Entry 8IHN (electron microscopy, 3.37 A resolution); this record covers chains M and O of the 7 polymer chains in the assembly.

Chain M (and O):
Name: RCO1 isoform 1
From: Saccharomyces cerevisiae
Notes: chain O of this document is another copy of the same molecule, construct and numbering; everything in this record applies to it too
Reference sequence: A0A8H4BXB0 (A0A8H4BXB0_YEASX); residue numbers follow UniProt; this construct covers 1-684
Sequence (684 residues; each row starts with the number of its first residue):
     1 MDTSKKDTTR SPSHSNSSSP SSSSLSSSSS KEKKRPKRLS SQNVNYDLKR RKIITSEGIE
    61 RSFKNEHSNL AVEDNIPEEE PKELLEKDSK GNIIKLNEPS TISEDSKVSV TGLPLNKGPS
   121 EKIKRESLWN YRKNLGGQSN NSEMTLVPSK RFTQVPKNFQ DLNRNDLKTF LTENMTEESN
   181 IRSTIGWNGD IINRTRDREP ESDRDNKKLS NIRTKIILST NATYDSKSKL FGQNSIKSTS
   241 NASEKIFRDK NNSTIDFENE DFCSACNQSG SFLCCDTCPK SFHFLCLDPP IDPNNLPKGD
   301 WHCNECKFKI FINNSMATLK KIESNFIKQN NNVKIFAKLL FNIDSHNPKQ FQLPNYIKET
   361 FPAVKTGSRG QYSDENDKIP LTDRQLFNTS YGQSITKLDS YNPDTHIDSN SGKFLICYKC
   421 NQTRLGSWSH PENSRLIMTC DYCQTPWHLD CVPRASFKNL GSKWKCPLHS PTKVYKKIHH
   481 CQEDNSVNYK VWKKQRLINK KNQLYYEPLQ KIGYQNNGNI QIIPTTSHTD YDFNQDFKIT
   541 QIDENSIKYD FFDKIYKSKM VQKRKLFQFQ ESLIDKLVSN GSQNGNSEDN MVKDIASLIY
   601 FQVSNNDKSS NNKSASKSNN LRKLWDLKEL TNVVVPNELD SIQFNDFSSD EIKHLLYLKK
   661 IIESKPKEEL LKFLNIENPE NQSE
Not modelled in the structure: 1-84, 125-257, 481-486, 526-533, 578-580, 592-684 (chain O: 1-259, 368-542, 588-684)
From the paper describing this entry:
  - mutagenesis - R61E, D261A: increased binding to K36-methylated nucleosomes
  - mutagenesis - R61E/K64E, K64E: decreased binding to nucleosomes

Chain M / chain O interface:
Pairs across the interface (27; chain M residue first):
  Glu-507(M) / Lys-334(O)  salt bridge
  Pro-508(M) / Lys-334(O)
  Leu-509(M) / Lys-334(O)
  Leu-509(M) / Ala-337(O)  hydrophobic
  Leu-509(M) / Lys-338(O)
  Lys-511(M) / Lys-334(O)
  Asn-545(M) / Ile-547(O)
  Tyr-549(M) / Asp-550(O)  hydrogen bond (side chain-backbone)
  Tyr-549(M) / Phe-551(O)
  Phe-552(M) / Phe-551(O)  hydrophobic
  Phe-552(M) / Ile-555(O)  hydrophobic
  Tyr-556(M) / Ile-555(O)
  Tyr-556(M) / Lys-559(O)
  Tyr-556(M) / Gln-562(O)  hydrogen bond (backbone-side chain)
  Met-560(M) / Gln-562(O)
  Lys-563(M) / Leu-566(O)
  Arg-564(M) / Lys-565(O)  hydrogen bond (side chain-backbone)
  Arg-564(M) / Phe-569(O)
  Phe-567(M) / Phe-569(O)  hydrophobic
  Phe-567(M) / Gln-570(O)
  Gln-568(M) / Phe-569(O)
  Glu-571(M) / Leu-573(O)
  Ile-574(M) / Lys-576(O)  hydrogen bond (backbone-side chain)
  Asp-575(M) / Lys-576(O)  salt bridge
  Gln-583(M) / Leu-577(O)
  Ser-587(M) / Ser-582(O)
  Glu-588(M) / Ser-582(O)
Other interface residues (no listed pair), chain M (20 interface residues in all): Lys-548
Other interface residues (no listed pair), chain O (23 interface residues in all): Ile-327, Asn-331, Ile-335, Lys-554, Ser-558, Asn-584

Overview:
Chain M and chain O form an interface of 20 and 23 residues respectively; the contacts include 4 hydrogen
bonds and 2 salt bridges. Among the polar pairs are Glu-507(M)/Lys-334(O), Asp-575(M)/Lys-576(O) and
Tyr-549(M)/Asp-550(O). From the paper: R61E and D261A of chain M increase binding to K36-methylated
nucleosomes; R61E/K64E and K64E of chain M reduce binding to nucleosomes.
Chain M and chain O are both RCO1 isoform 1 (Saccharomyces cerevisiae); the structure, Cryo-EM structure of
the Rpd3S core complex, was determined by electron microscopy (same publication as 8IHM and 8IHT).
